PDB entry 6X18 | electron microscopy, 2.10 A resolution | chains B and R of the 6 polymer chains in the assembly

# Chain B
Molecule: Guanine nucleotide-binding protein G(I)/G(S)/G(T) subunit beta-1
Organism: Homo sapiens
UniProt: P62873 (GBB1_HUMAN); numbering as in UniProt (aligned over 2-340)
Amino-acid sequence (340 residues; each row starts with the number of its first residue):
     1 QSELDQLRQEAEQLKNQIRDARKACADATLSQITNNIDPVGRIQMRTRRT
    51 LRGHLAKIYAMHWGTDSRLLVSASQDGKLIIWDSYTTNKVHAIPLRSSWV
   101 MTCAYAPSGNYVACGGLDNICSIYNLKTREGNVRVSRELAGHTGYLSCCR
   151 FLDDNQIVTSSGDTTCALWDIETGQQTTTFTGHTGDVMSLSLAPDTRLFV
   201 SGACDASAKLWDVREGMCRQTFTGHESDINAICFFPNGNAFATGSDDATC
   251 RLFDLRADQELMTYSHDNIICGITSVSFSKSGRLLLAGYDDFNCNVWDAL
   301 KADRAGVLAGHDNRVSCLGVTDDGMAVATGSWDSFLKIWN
Not modelled in the structure: 1-2
Sequence notes: expression tag (1)
Curated features (UniProtKB/Swiss-Prot):
  - modified residue: Ser2 (N-acetylserine), His266 (Phosphohistidine)
  - natural variant: Leu30 (L30F: In MRD42; uncertain significance), Arg52 (R52G: In MRD42), Gly64 (G64V: In MRD42), Asp76 (D76E: In MRD42; D76G: In MRD42), Gly77 (G77S: In MRD42), Lys78 (K78R: In MRD42), Ile80 (I80N: In MRD42; I80T: In MRD42), His91 (H91R: In MRD42; uncertain significance), Ala92 (A92T: In MRD42), Pro94 (P94S: In MRD42), Leu95 (L95P: In MRD42), Arg96 (R96L: In MRD42), 5 further natural variant entries in UniProt

# Chain R
Molecule: Glucagon-like peptide 1 receptor
Organism: Homo sapiens
UniProt: P43220 (GLP1R_HUMAN); residue numbers follow UniProt; this construct covers 24-463
Amino-acid sequence (491 residues; numbered -8 to 482; the number before each row is that of its first residue; numbers below 1 keep their minus sign (Met-8 is residue -8)):
    -8 MKTIIALSYIFCLVFADYKDDDDLEVLFQGPARPQGATVSLWETVQKWRE
    42 YRRQCQRSLTEDPPPATDLFCNRTFDEYACWPDGEPGSFVNVSCPWYLPW
    92 ASSVPQGHVYRFCTAEGLWLQKDNSSLPWRDLSECEESKRGERSSPEEQL
   142 LFLYIIYTVGYALSFSALVIASAILLGFRHLHCTRNYIHLNLFASFILRA
   192 LSVFIKDAALKWMYSTAAQQHQWDGLLSYQDSLSCRLVFLLMQYCVAANY
   242 YWLLVEGVYLYTLLAFSVFSEQWIFRLYVSIGWGVPLLFVVPWGIVKYLY
   292 EDEGCWTRNSNMNYWLIIRLPILFAIGVNFLIFVRVICIVVSKLKANLMC
   342 KTDIKCRLAKSTLTLIPLLGTHEVIFAFVMDEHARGTLRFIKLFTELSFT
   392 SFQGLMVAILYCFVNNEVQLEFRKSWERWRLEHLHIQRDSSMKPLKCPTS
   442 SLSSGATAGSSMYTATCQASCSPAGLEVLFQGPHHHHHHHH
Not modelled in the structure: -8 to 28, 130-135, 339-343, 424-482
Cystine bridges: Cys46-Cys71, Cys62-Cys104, Cys85-Cys126, Cys226-Cys296
Sequence notes: initiating methionine (-8); expression tag (-7 to 23, 464-482); conflict Phe260 (Leu in P43220)
From the paper describing this entry:
  - mutagenesis - W33A, F385A: unchanged signaling with Glucagon
  - contacts within the chain: Tyr148-Asp198 (hydrogen bond), Lys197-Asp198 (salt bridge), Trp306-Arg310, Arg310-Glu373, Trp306-Asp372, Asp372-Arg380
  - mutagenesis - R310A (1,000-fold), D372A (1,000-fold), E373A (1,000-fold), K383A (1,000-fold): decreased signaling with Glucagon (citing earlier work)
  - mutagenesis - R380A: decreased signaling with Glucagon
  - conformationally variable residues (domain motion, side-chain flip): Thr51, Tyr148, Asp215
  - specificity-determining residues: Trp33

# How chain B and chain R interact
Contacting residue pairs (9):
  Arg52(B) - Arg170(R)
  Val307(B) - Leu422(R)  hydrophobic
  Ala309(B) - Arg419(R)
  Ala309(B) - Leu422(R)  hydrophobic
  Gly310(B) - Arg419(R)
  His311(B) - Arg419(R)  hydrogen bond (backbone-side chain)
  Asp312(B) - His171(R)
  Asp312(B) - Lys415(R)  salt bridge
  Asp312(B) - Arg419(R)  salt bridge
Other interface residues (no listed pair), chain B (7 interface residues in all): Gln44

# Summary
Chain B and chain R form an interface of 7 and 5 residues respectively; the contacts include 1 hydrogen bond
and 2 salt bridges. Polar contacts include Asp312(B)-Lys415(R), Asp312(B)-Arg419(R) and His311(B)-Arg419(R).
From the paper: R310A, D372A and E373A of chain R, among others, reduce signaling with Glucagon; the
specificity determinant Trp33(R); 7 substitutions were tested in all.
Here chain B is Guanine nucleotide-binding protein G(I)/G(S)/G(T) subunit beta-1 and chain R is Glucagon-like
peptide 1 receptor, both from Homo sapiens. Entry 6X18 (GLP-1 peptide hormone bound to Glucagon-Like peptide-1
(GLP-1) Receptor) was determined by electron microscopy, deposited together with 6X19 and 6X1A.
